PDB entry 3HRW | X-ray diffraction, 2.80 A resolution | chains A and D of the 4 polymer chains in the assembly

# Chain A
Protein: Hemoglobin subunit alpha
Organism: Mus musculus
Reference sequence: P01942 (HBA_MOUSE); residues 1-141 here correspond to UniProt positions 2-142 (UniProt number = residue number + 1)
Sequence (141 residues; row label = number of the first residue in the row):
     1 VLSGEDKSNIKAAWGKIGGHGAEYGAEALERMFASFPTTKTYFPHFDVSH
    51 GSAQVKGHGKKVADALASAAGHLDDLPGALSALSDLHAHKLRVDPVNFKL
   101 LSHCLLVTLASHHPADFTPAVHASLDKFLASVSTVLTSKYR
Curated features (UniProtKB/Swiss-Prot):
  - binding site (O2): His-58
  - binding site (heme b): His-87
  - modified residue: Ser-3 (Phosphoserine), Lys-7 (N6-succinyllysine), Lys-11 (N6-succinyllysine), Lys-16 (N6-acetyllysine), Tyr-24 (Phosphotyrosine), Ser-35 (Phosphoserine), Lys-40 (N6-succinyllysine), Ser-49 (Phosphoserine), Ser-102 (Phosphoserine), Thr-108 (Phosphothreonine), Ser-111 (Phosphoserine), Ser-124 (Phosphoserine), Ser-131 (Phosphoserine), Thr-134 (Phosphothreonine), Thr-137 (Phosphothreonine), Ser-138 (Phosphoserine)
Bound ions: heme Fe near His-87 (its only coordinating residue here)
Ligand contacts: heme (HEM): Met-32, Thr-39, Tyr-42, Phe-43, His-45, Phe-46, His-58, Lys-61, Val-62, Ala-65, Leu-66, Leu-83, Leu-86, His-87, Leu-91, Val-93, Asn-97, Phe-98, Leu-101, Val-132, Leu-136
What the authors report for this chain:
  - higher-order assembly contacts with a neighbouring Hemoglobin subunit beta-1: Leu-91 to Val-96

# Chain D
Protein: Hemoglobin subunit beta-1
Organism: Mus musculus
Reference sequence: P02088 (HBB1_MOUSE); residues 1-146 here correspond to UniProt positions 2-147 (UniProt number = residue number + 1)
Sequence (146 residues; numbered 1 to 146; the number before each row is that of its first residue):
     1 VHLTDAEKAAVSCLWGKVNSDEVGGEALGRLLVVYPWTQRYFDSFGDLSS
    51 ASAIMGNAKVKAHGKKVITAFNDGLNHLDSLKGTFASLSELHCDKLHVDP
   101 ENFRLLGNMIVIVLGHHLGKDFTPAAQAAFQKVVAGVATALAHKYH
Curated features (UniProtKB/Swiss-Prot):
  - binding site (heme b): His-63, His-92
  - modified residue: Val-1 (N-acetylvaline), Lys-17 (N6-succinyllysine), Ser-20 (Phosphoserine), Ser-44 (Phosphoserine), Ser-50 (Phosphoserine), Lys-59 (N6-succinyllysine), Arg-104 (Asymmetric dimethylarginine), Thr-123 (Phosphothreonine)
Bound ions: heme Fe near His-92 (its only coordinating residue here)
Ligand contacts: heme (HEM): Leu-31, Thr-38, Tyr-41, Phe-42, His-63, Lys-66, Val-67, Ala-70, Phe-71, Phe-85, Leu-88, Leu-91, His-92, Leu-96, Val-98, Asn-102, Phe-103, Leu-106, Val-137, Leu-141
What the authors report for this chain:
  - conformationally variable residues: His-97
  - binding site for heme: Phe-42
  - higher-order assembly contacts with a neighbouring Hemoglobin subunit alpha: Leu-96 to Asn-102

# Interface between chain A and chain D
Contacting residue pairs (18):
  Thr-38(A) with His-97(D); Val-98(D); Asp-99(D)
  Thr-41(A) with Arg-40(D); His-97(D)
  Tyr-42(A) with Arg-40(D), hydrogen bond
  Arg-92(A) with Pro-36(D); Gln-39(D); Arg-40(D)
  Val-93(A) with Trp-37(D)
  Asp-94(A) with Trp-37(D), hydrogen bond; Tyr-41(D); Asn-102(D)
  Pro-95(A) with Trp-37(D), hydrophobic
  Val-96(A) with Asp-99(D)
  Asn-97(A) with Asp-99(D), hydrogen bond
  Tyr-140(A) with Pro-36(D); Trp-37(D), hydrophobic
Also at the interface, not in a pair above, chain A (11 interface residues in all): Leu-91
Also at the interface, not in a pair above, chain D (11 interface residues in all): Glu-101, Tyr-145
From the paper, about this interface:
  - pairs named by the authors: Thr-38(A)/His-97(D), Thr-41(A)/His-97(D), Asn-97(A)/Asp-99(D) (hydrogen bond)
  - interface residues, chain A: Leu-91(A)
  - interface residues, chain D: Leu-96(D)

# Overview
The chain A/chain D interface involves 11 residues from each chain, with 3 hydrogen bonds. Among the polar
pairs are Tyr-42(A)/Arg-40(D), Asp-94(A)/Trp-37(D) and Asn-97(A)/Asp-99(D). The paper describes contacts
between Thr-38(A) and His-97(D) and Thr-41(A) and His-97(D); a hydrogen bond between Asn-97(A) and Asp-99(D).
From the paper: a binding site for heme at Phe-42(D); interface residues Leu-91(A) and Leu-96(D).
Chain A is Hemoglobin subunit alpha and chain D is Hemoglobin subunit beta-1, both from Mus musculus; the
structure, Crystal structure of hemoglobin from mouse (Mus musculus)at 2.8, was determined by X-ray
diffraction.
